Entry 6DMW (electron microscopy, 4.40 A resolution (low resolution: residue-level contacts below are approximate; hydrogen-bond / salt-bridge calls are withheld)); this record covers chains E and C of the 5 polymer chains in the assembly.

== Chain E ==
Name: Calmodulin-1
Organism: Rattus norvegicus
Reference sequence: P0DP29 (CALM1_RAT); numbering as in UniProt (aligned over 1-149)
Amino-acid sequence (149 residues; numbered 1 to 149; the number before each row is that of its first residue):
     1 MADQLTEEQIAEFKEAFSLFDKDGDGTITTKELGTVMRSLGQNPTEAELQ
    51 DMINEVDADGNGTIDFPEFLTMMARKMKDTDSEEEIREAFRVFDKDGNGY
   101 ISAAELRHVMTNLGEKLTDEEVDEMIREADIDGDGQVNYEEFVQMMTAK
Unresolved in the structure: 1-5, 41-64, 78-82, 148-149
Bound ions: Ca2+ site 1: D21, D23, D25, T27, E32; Ca2+ site 2: D94, D96, N98, Y100, E105; Ca2+ site 3: D130, D132, D134, Q136, E141

== Chain C ==
Name: Transient receptor potential cation channel subfamily V member 5
Organism: Oryctolagus cuniculus
Reference sequence: Q9XSM3 (TRPV5_RABIT); residues 1-730 here = UniProt positions 1-730
Amino-acid sequence (730 residues; each row starts with the number of its first residue):
     1 MGACPPKAKGPWAQLQKLLISWPVGEQDWEQYRDRVNMLQQERIRDSPLL
    51 QAAKENDLRLLKILLLNQSCDFQQRGAVGETALHVAALYDNLEAATLLME
   101 AAPELAKEPALCEPFVGQTALHIAVMNQNLNLVRALLARGASVSARATGA
   151 AFRRSPHNLIYYGEHPLSFAACVGSEEIVRLLIEHGADIRAQDSLGNTVL
   201 HILILQPNKTFACQMYNLLLSYDEHSDHLQSLELVPNHQGLTPFKLAGVE
   251 GNTVMFQHLMQKRKHVQWTCGPLTSTLYDLTEIDSWGEELSFLELVVSSK
   301 KREARQILEQTPVKELVSFKWKKYGRPYFCVLASLYILYMICFTTCCIYR
   351 PLKLRDDNRTDPRDITILQQKLLQEAYVTHQDNIRLVGELVTVTGAVIIL
   401 LLEIPDIFRVGASRYFGQTILGGPFHVIIITYASLVLLTMVMRLTNMNGE
   451 VVPLSFALVLGWCSVMYFARGFQMLGPFTIMIQKMIFGDLMRFCWLMAVV
   501 ILGFASAFHITFQTEDPNNLGEFSDYPTALFSTFELFLTIIDGPANYSVD
   551 LPFMYCITYAAFAIIATLLMLNLFIAMMGDTHWRVAQERDELWRAQVVAT
   601 TVMLERKMPRFLWPRSGICGYEYGLGDRWFLRVENHHDQNPLRVLRYVEA
   651 FKCSDKEDGQEQLSEKRPSTVESGMLSRASVAFQTPSLSRTTSQSSNSHR
   701 GWEILRRNTLGHLNLGLDLGEGDGEEVYHF
Unresolved in the structure: 1-28, 226-229, 639-730

== How chain E and chain C interact ==
Contacting residue pairs - 11 pairs, chain E then chain C:
  K31(E) - Y89(C)
  K31(E) - D90(C)
  R38(E) - Q128(C)
  R38(E) - N129(C)
  S39(E) - Q128(C)
  R107(E) - R584(C)
  K116(E) - W583(C)
  L117(E) - W583(C)
  T118(E) - W583(C)
  D119(E) - R584(C)
  E120(E) - Q587(C)
Also at the interface, not in a pair above, chain E (10 interface residues in all): T35

== Overview ==
Chain E and chain C form an interface of 10 and 7 residues respectively. D21(E), D23(E), D25(E), T27(E) and
E32(E) coordinate Ca2+ site 1. The Ca2+ site 2 is built by D94(E), D96(E), N98(E), Y100(E) and E105(E).
Here chain E is Calmodulin-1 (Rattus norvegicus) and chain C is Transient receptor potential cation channel
subfamily V member 5 (Oryctolagus cuniculus). Entry 6DMW (Calmodulin-bound full-length rbTRPV5) was determined
by electron microscopy, deposited together with 6DMR and 6DMU.
